7N4I - chains H and L of the 3 polymer chains in the assembly; structure by X-ray diffraction, 2.28 A resolution.

# Chain H
Protein: WRAIR-2057 Antibody Fab Heavy Chain
From: Homo sapiens
Notes: antibody fragment or engineered binder
Amino-acid sequence (226 residues; each row starts with the number of its first residue):
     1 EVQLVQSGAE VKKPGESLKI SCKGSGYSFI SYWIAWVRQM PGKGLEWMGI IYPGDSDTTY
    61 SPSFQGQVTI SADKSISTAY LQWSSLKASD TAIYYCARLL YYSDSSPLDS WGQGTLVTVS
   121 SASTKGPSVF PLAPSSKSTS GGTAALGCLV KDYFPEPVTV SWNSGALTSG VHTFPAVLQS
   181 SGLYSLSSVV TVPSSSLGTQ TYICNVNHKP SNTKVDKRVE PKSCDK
Unresolved in the structure: 222-226
Cystine bridges: Cys22-Cys96, Cys148-Cys204

# Chain L
Protein: WRAIR-2057 Antibody Fab Light Chain
From: Homo sapiens
Notes: antibody fragment or engineered binder
Amino-acid sequence (214 residues; numbered 1 to 214; the number before each row is that of its first residue):
     1 DIQMTQSPSS LSASVGDRVT ITCRASQSIS TYLNWYQQKP GKAPNLLIYA ASSLQSGVPS
    61 RFSGSGSGTD FTLTISSLQP EDFATYYCQQ SHSTPRTFGP GTKVDIKRTV AAPSVFIFPP
   121 SDEQLKSGTA SVVCLLNNFY PREAKVQWKV DNALQSGNSQ ESVTEQDSKD STYSLSSTLT
   181 LSKADYEKHK VYACEVTHQG LSSPVTKSFN RGEC
Unresolved in the structure: 213-214
Cystine bridges: Cys23-Cys88, Cys134-Cys194

# How chain H and chain L interact
Residue-residue contacts - 64 pairs, chain H then chain L:
  Gln39(H) - Gln38(L)  hydrogen bond
  Gln39(H) - Tyr87(L)
  Lys43(H) - Tyr87(L)
  Gly44(H) - Tyr87(L)
  Leu45(H) - Pro44(L)  hydrophobic
  Leu45(H) - Phe98(L)
  Trp47(H) - Thr94(L)
  Trp47(H) - Pro95(L)  hydrophobic
  Trp47(H) - Arg96(L)
  Ser61(H) - Pro95(L)
  Tyr95(H) - Gln38(L)  hydrogen bond
  Tyr95(H) - Lys42(L)
  Tyr95(H) - Ala43(L)  hydrophobic
  Tyr101(H) - Tyr49(L)
  Asp104(H) - Tyr32(L)
  Asp104(H) - Ser91(L)  hydrogen bond (backbone-side chain)
  Ser105(H) - Thr31(L)
  Ser105(H) - Tyr32(L)
  Ser105(H) - Leu33(L)
  Ser105(H) - Asn34(L)  hydrogen bond (backbone-side chain)
  Ser105(H) - Ala50(L)  hydrogen bond (side chain-backbone)
  Ser105(H) - Ser91(L)  hydrogen bond (backbone-side chain)
  Ser106(H) - Ser91(L)
  Ser106(H) - Arg96(L)
  Pro107(H) - Asn34(L)
  Pro107(H) - Leu46(L)  hydrophobic
  Pro107(H) - Tyr49(L)  hydrophobic
  Leu108(H) - Tyr36(L)  hydrogen bond (backbone-side chain)
  Leu108(H) - Leu46(L)
  Asp109(H) - Leu46(L)
  Asp109(H) - Gln55(L)
  Trp111(H) - Tyr36(L)  hydrophobic
  Trp111(H) - Pro44(L)
  Gly112(H) - Ala43(L)
  Phe130(H) - Ser121(L)
  Phe130(H) - Glu123(L)
  Phe130(H) - Gln124(L)
  Pro131(H) - Ser121(L)
  Leu132(H) - Phe118(L)
  Leu132(H) - Val133(L)  hydrophobic
  Ala133(H) - Phe118(L)
  Thr143(H) - Phe116(L)
  Ala145(H) - Phe116(L)  hydrophobic
  Ala145(H) - Phe118(L)
  Leu146(H) - Phe118(L)
  Leu149(H) - Ser131(L)
  Lys151(H) - Ser131(L)
  His172(H) - Asn137(L)
  His172(H) - Asn138(L)  hydrogen bond
  His172(H) - Asp167(L)
  His172(H) - Ser174(L)  hydrogen bond
  Phe174(H) - Ser162(L)
  Phe174(H) - Thr164(L)
  Phe174(H) - Ser174(L)
  Phe174(H) - Leu175(L)
  Phe174(H) - Ser176(L)
  Pro175(H) - Ser162(L)  hydrogen bond (backbone-side chain)
  Pro175(H) - Val163(L)
  Val177(H) - Gln160(L)
  Val177(H) - Glu161(L)
  Leu178(H) - Gln160(L)
  Ser187(H) - Ser176(L)  hydrogen bond
  Val189(H) - Leu135(L)  hydrophobic
  Thr191(H) - Asn137(L)
Interface residues without a listed pair, chain H (42 interface residues in all): Val37, Glu46, Pro62, Leu100, Tyr102, Gln113, Pro134, Ala144, Thr173
Interface residues without a listed pair, chain L (39 interface residues in all): Thr180

# Overview
Chain H and chain L form an interface of 42 and 39 residues respectively; the contacts include 11 hydrogen
bonds. Among the polar pairs are Gln39(H)-Gln38(L), Tyr95(H)-Gln38(L) and Asp104(H)-Ser91(L).
Chain H is WRAIR-2057 Antibody Fab Heavy Chain and chain L is WRAIR-2057 Antibody Fab Light Chain, both from
Homo sapiens; the structure, Crystal structure of SARS-CoV-2 receptor binding domain in complex with
neutralizing human antibody WRAIR-2057, was determined by X-ray diffraction, deposited together with 7N4J.
